PDB entry 5XCW | X-ray diffraction, 1.89 A resolution | chain X

== Chain X ==
Molecule: Cysteine synthase
Source organism: Haemophilus influenzae (strain ATCC 51907 / DSM 11121 / KW20 / Rd)
Notes: EC 2.5.1.47
UniProtKB: P45040 (CYSK_HAEIN); residues 1-316 here = UniProt positions 1-316
Chain sequence (350 residues; row label = number of the first residue in the row; numbers below 1 keep their minus sign (Met-33 is residue -33)):
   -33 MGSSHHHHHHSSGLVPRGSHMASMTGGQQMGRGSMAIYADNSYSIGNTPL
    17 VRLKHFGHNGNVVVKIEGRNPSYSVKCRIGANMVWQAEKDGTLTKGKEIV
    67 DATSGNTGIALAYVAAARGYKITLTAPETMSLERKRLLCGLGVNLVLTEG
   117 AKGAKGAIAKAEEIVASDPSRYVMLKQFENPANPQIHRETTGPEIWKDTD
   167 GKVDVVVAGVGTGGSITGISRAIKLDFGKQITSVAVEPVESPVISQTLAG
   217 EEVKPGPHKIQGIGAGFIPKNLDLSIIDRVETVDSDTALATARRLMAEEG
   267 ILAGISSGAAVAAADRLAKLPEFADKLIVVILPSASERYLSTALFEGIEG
Unresolved in the structure: -33 to 1, 312-316
Modified / non-standard residues: Lys42 ((2S)-2-amino-6-[[3-hydroxy-2-methyl-5-(phosphonooxymethyl)pyridin-4-yl]methylideneamino]hexanoic acid; LLP)
Differences from the reference sequence: expression tag (-33 to 0); engineered mutation Ala92 (Met in P45040), Ala120 (Met in P45040)
Swiss-Prot annotation at these positions:
  - binding site (hydrogen sulfide): Asn7, Arg35, Leu268
  - binding site (pyridoxal 5'-phosphate): Asn72, Gly177 to Ser181, Ser272
  - modified residue: Lys42 (N6-(pyridoxal phosphate)lysine)
Reported in the primary citation:
  - conformationally variable residues (loop rearrangement): Ser70
  - mutagenesis - M92A, M120A (286-fold): decreased binding to OAS
  - mutagenesis - M92A, M120A: decreased catalytic activity
  - mutagenesis - M120A: decreased binding to inhibitor peptides

== Summary ==
Curated annotation (UniProt) lists 3 hydrogen sulfide-binding residues and 7 pyridoxal 5'-phosphate-binding
residues. The paper reports that M92A and M120A reduce binding to OAS; conformational variability at Ser70.
Chain X is Cysteine synthase (Haemophilus influenzae (strain ATCC 51907 / DSM 11121 / KW20 / Rd)); the
structure, Crystal structure of M92A-M120A double mutant of O-acetyl-L-serine sulfhydrylase from Haemophilus
influenzae, was determined by X-ray diffraction together with 7CM8, 7C35, 5XCN and 5XCP from the same study.
